PDB entry 3M0K | X-ray diffraction, 1.65 A resolution | chain A

[Chain A]
Molecule: Oxaloacetate acetylhydrolase
Source organism: Cryphonectria parasitica
Notes: EC 3.7.1.1
Chain sequence (307 residues; numbered 62 to 368; the number before each row is that of its first residue):
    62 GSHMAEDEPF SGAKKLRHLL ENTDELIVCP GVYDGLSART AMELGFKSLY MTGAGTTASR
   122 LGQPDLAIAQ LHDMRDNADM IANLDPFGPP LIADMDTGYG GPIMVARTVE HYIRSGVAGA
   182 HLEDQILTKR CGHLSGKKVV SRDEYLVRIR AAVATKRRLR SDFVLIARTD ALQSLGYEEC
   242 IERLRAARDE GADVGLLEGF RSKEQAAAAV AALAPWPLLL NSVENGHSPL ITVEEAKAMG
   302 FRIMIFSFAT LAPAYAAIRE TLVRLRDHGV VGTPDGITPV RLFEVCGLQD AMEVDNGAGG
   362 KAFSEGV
Not modelled in the structure: 62-67, 193-197, 362-368
Bound ions: Mn2+: Asp155, Asp157 (together with oxalate ion); Ca2+: Glu285, Asn286
Small-molecule neighbours: oxalate ion (OXL): Tyr111, Thr113, Gly114, Ala115, Asp126, Asp155, His182, Arg229, Asn282, Ser308, Phe309
Reported in the primary citation:
  - Mn2+ coordination: Asp155
  - conformationally variable residues (order/disorder transition): Gly193 to Gly197
  - Ca2+ coordination: Glu285, Asn286, Thr334, Asp336
  - catalytic residues: Cys192, Glu259 (proposed by the authors, not directly observed)

[In short]
Chain A binds oxalate ion. Asp155 and Asp157 coordinate Mn2+. Glu285 and Asn286 coordinate Ca2+. From the
paper: catalytic residues Cys192 and Glu259; Ca2+ coordination by Glu285, Asn286 and Thr334 among others.
Chain A is Oxaloacetate acetylhydrolase (Cryphonectria parasitica); the structure, Structure of oxaloacetate
acetylhydrolase in complex with the product oxalate, was determined by X-ray diffraction (same publication as
3LYE and 3M0J).
